6QFA - chains B and C of the 10 polymer chains in the assembly; structure by electron microscopy, 2.49 A resolution.

== Chain B (and C) ==
Protein: Gamma-aminobutyric acid receptor subunit beta-3
From: Homo sapiens
Notes: chain C of this document is another copy of the same molecule, construct and numbering; everything in this record applies to it too
UniProtKB: P28472 (GBRB3_HUMAN); residues 1-448 here correspond to UniProt positions 26-473 (UniProt number = residue number + 25)
Amino-acid sequence (341 residues; numbered 1 to 448; 107 numbers in that range are skipped by the numbering (no residue carries them; nothing is unmodelled there); the number before each row is that of its first residue):
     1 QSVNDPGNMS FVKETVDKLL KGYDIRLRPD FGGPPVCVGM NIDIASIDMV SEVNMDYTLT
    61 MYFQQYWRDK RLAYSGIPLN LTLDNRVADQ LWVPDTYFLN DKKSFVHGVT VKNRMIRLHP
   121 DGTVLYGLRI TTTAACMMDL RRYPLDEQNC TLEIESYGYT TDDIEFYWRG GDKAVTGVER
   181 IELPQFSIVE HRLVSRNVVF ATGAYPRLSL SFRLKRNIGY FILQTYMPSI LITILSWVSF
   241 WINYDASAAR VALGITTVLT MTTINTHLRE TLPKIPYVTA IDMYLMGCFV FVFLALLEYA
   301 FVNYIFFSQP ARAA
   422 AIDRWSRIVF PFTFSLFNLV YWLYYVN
Disordered / not traced: 1-7, 448
Differences from the reference sequence: engineered mutation Thr279 (Lys304 in P28472); linker (308-314)
Curated features (UniProtKB/Swiss-Prot):
  - binding site (benzamidine): Asp95 to Tyr97, Glu155 to Tyr157, Phe200
  - binding site (4-aminobutanoate): Tyr97, Glu155, Tyr157, Thr202
  - binding site (histamine): Tyr97, Ser156, Tyr157, Thr202
  - glycosylation (N-linked (GlcNAc...) asparagine): Asn8, Asn80, Asn149
Cystine bridges: Cys136-Cys150
Covalent attachments: N-acetylglucosamine (NAG) linked to Asn80; glycan linked to Asn149
Residues lining bound ligands:
  - histamine (HSM), molecule 1: Asp43, Tyr62, Gln64
  - histamine (HSM), molecule 2: Tyr97, Glu155, Ser156, Tyr157, Phe200, Thr202, Tyr205
From the paper describing this entry:
  - binding site for histamine: Asp43, Tyr62, Glu155, Ser156, Tyr157, Phe200, Tyr205
  - mutagenesis - K279T: increased stability (proposed by the authors, not directly observed)

== How chain B and chain C interact ==
Residue-residue contacts (105):
  Asn8(B) - Phe31(C)
  Met9(B) - Leu27(C)
  Met9(B) - Arg28(C)
  Met9(B) - Asp30(C)
  Met9(B) - Phe31(C)
  Met9(B) - Arg71(C)
  Val12(B) - Phe31(C)  hydrophobic
  Lys13(B) - Gly22(C)
  Lys13(B) - Asp24(C)
  Val16(B) - Arg26(C)
  Asp17(B) - Arg26(C)  salt bridge
  Leu20(B) - Arg26(C)
  Asp43(B) - Phe200(C)
  Asp48(B) - Lys102(C)
  Met49(B) - Asn54(C)
  Tyr62(B) - Tyr97(C)  hydrogen bond
  Tyr62(B) - Leu99(C)
  Tyr62(B) - Tyr157(C)
  Leu81(B) - Phe31(C)  hydrophobic
  Thr82(B) - Phe31(C)
  Thr82(B) - Gly158(C)
  Thr82(B) - Tyr159(C)
  Thr82(B) - Asp163(C)
  Leu83(B) - Arg26(C)
  Leu83(B) - Tyr159(C)
  Asp84(B) - Ile25(C)
  Asp84(B) - Arg26(C)  hydrogen bond (backbone-backbone)
  Asp84(B) - Trp92(C)
  Asp84(B) - Val93(C)
  Asp84(B) - Tyr159(C)  hydrogen bond (backbone-side chain)
  Arg86(B) - Ile25(C)
  Arg86(B) - Asp89(C)  hydrogen bond (side chain-backbone)
  Arg86(B) - Leu91(C)  hydrogen bond (side chain-backbone)
  Val87(B) - Arg26(C)
  Gln90(B) - Arg26(C)
  Phe105(B) - Lys102(C)
  Phe105(B) - Lys103(C)
  His107(B) - Asp101(C)  salt bridge
  His107(B) - Lys102(C)
  Val109(B) - Thr96(C)
  Val109(B) - Tyr97(C)
  Val109(B) - Phe98(C)  hydrophobic
  Val109(B) - Ser104(C)
  Val109(B) - Phe105(C)
  Val109(B) - Ile130(C)  hydrophobic
  Thr110(B) - Pro94(C)
  Thr110(B) - Thr96(C)  hydrogen bond (side chain-backbone)
  Thr110(B) - Leu128(C)
  Thr110(B) - Ile130(C)
  Val111(B) - Val93(C)  hydrophobic
  Val111(B) - Pro94(C)
  Val111(B) - Asp95(C)
  Asn113(B) - Tyr97(C)
  Asn113(B) - Tyr157(C)
  Arg114(B) - Tyr157(C)
  Met115(B) - Tyr157(C)
  Met115(B) - Gly158(C)
  Met115(B) - Tyr205(C)
  Arg117(B) - Gly158(C)  hydrogen bond (side chain-backbone)
  Arg117(B) - Thr160(C)
  Arg117(B) - Thr202(C)  hydrogen bond (side chain-backbone)
  Arg117(B) - Tyr205(C)  hydrogen bond
  Gly127(B) - Tyr157(C)
  Leu128(B) - Tyr157(C)
  Arg129(B) - Tyr97(C)
  Arg129(B) - Phe98(C)  hydrogen bond (side chain-backbone)
  Arg129(B) - Leu99(C)  hydrogen bond (side chain-backbone)
  Arg129(B) - Asp101(C)  hydrogen bond (side chain-backbone)
  Arg129(B) - Tyr157(C)  hydrogen bond (backbone-side chain)
  Glu182(B) - Met137(C)
  Pro184(B) - Lys274(C)
  Pro184(B) - Ile275(C)  hydrophobic
  Pro184(B) - Pro276(C)
  Gln185(B) - Lys274(C)
  Gly219(B) - Pro276(C)
  Tyr220(B) - Lys274(C)
  Tyr220(B) - Ile275(C)
  Tyr220(B) - Pro276(C)
  Leu223(B) - Asn265(C)
  Leu223(B) - Arg269(C)
  Leu223(B) - Tyr277(C)
  Leu223(B) - Val278(C)  hydrophobic
  Gln224(B) - Arg269(C)
  Leu231(B) - Phe289(C)  hydrophobic
  Ile232(B) - Leu259(C)  hydrophobic
  Ile234(B) - Phe293(C)  hydrophobic
  Leu235(B) - Val258(C)  hydrophobic
  Leu235(B) - Phe293(C)  hydrophobic
  Leu235(B) - Leu296(C)  hydrophobic
  Val238(B) - Ala300(C)  hydrophobic
  Trp241(B) - Tyr304(C)
  Ile242(B) - Ala300(C)  hydrophobic
  Ile242(B) - Asn303(C)
  Asn243(B) - Asn303(C)  hydrogen bond (backbone-side chain)
  Ala246(B) - Ser247(C)
  Ala248(B) - Ala248(C)  hydrophobic
  Ala249(B) - Ser247(C)
  Ala249(B) - Val251(C)
  Ala252(B) - Ile255(C)
  Leu253(B) - Val251(C)  hydrophobic
  Leu253(B) - Ile255(C)
  Thr256(B) - Ile255(C)
  Thr256(B) - Leu259(C)
  Thr260(B) - Leu259(C)
  Arg428(B) - Tyr304(C)  hydrogen bond
Other interface residues (no listed pair), chain B (60 interface residues in all): Glu52, Tyr66, Leu125, Thr131, Arg180, Asn217, Met227
Other interface residues (no listed pair), chain C (63 interface residues in all): Pro29, Phe63, Gln65, Ala88, Val106, Thr262, Met286, Leu297

== In short ==
Chain B and chain C form an interface of 60 and 63 residues respectively; the contacts include 15 hydrogen
bonds and 2 salt bridges. Polar pairs include Asp17(B)-Arg26(C), His107(B)-Asp101(C) and Tyr62(B)-Tyr97(C).
Ligands of chain B: histamine. The paper reports a binding site for histamine at Asp43(B), Tyr62(B) and
Glu155(B) among others; K279T of chain B increases stability.
Both chains are Gamma-aminobutyric acid receptor subunit beta-3 (Homo sapiens). Entry 6QFA (CryoEM structure
of a beta3K279T GABA(A)R homomer in complex with histamine and megabody Mb25) was determined by electron
microscopy (same publication as 6XUX, 6XV8, 6XVI and 6QD6).
